Entry 6NQ6 (X-ray diffraction, 1.50 A resolution); this record covers chains A and B of the 4 polymer chains in the assembly.

Chain A:
Name: N(4)-(Beta-N-acetylglucosaminyl)-L-asparaginase
From: Elizabethkingia meningoseptica
Notes: EC 3.5.1.26
Reference sequence: A0A376EJJ1 (A0A376EJJ1_ELIME); residues 1-138 here correspond to UniProt positions 37-174 (UniProt number = residue number + 36)
Chain sequence (138 residues; each row starts with the number of its first residue):
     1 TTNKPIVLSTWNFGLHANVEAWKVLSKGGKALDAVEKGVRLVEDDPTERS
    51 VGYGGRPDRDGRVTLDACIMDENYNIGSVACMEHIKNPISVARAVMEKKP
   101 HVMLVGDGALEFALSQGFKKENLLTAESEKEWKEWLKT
Not modelled in the structure: 1, 99-101
Construct notes: engineered mutation Lys99 (Thr135 in A0A376EJJ1)
Reported in the primary citation:
  - mutagenesis - T99K (75% of WT): decreased catalytic activity
  - mutagenesis - T99K: decreased binding to natural substrate
  - disease-associated variants - T99K: decreased catalytic activity
  - conformationally variable residues (order/disorder transition, side-chain flip): Lys98 to His101, Thr138

Chain B:
Name: N(4)-(Beta-N-acetylglucosaminyl)-L-asparaginase
From: Elizabethkingia meningoseptica
Notes: EC 3.5.1.26
Reference sequence: A0A376EJJ1 (A0A376EJJ1_ELIME); residues 152-295 here correspond to UniProt positions 188-331 (UniProt number = residue number + 36)
Chain sequence (144 residues; each row starts with the number of its first residue):
   152 TIGMIALDAQGNLSGACTTSGMAYKMHGRVGDSPIIGAGLFVDNEIGAAT
   202 ATGHGEEVIRTVGTHLVVELMNQGRTPQQACKEAVERIVKIVNRRGKNLK
   252 DIQVGFIALNKKGEYGAYCIQDGFNFAVHDQKGNRLETPGFALK
Reported in the primary citation:
  - conformationally variable residues (order/disorder transition): Arg180, Glu207, Pro290
  - catalytic residues: Thr152, Thr203, Gly204

Interface between chain A and chain B:
Residue-residue contacts (152):
  Thr2(A) with Lys263(B)
  Asn3(A) with Leu158(B); Lys263(B), hydrogen bond (backbone-backbone); Gly264(B); Asp281(B), hydrogen bond
  Lys4(A) with Leu158(B); Asp159(B); Ala160(B), hydrogen bond (side chain-backbone); Gly162(B); Gln282(B), hydrogen bond (backbone-side chain)
  Pro5(A) with Leu158(B); Asp281(B)
  Ile6(A) with Ala157(B); Leu158(B), hydrogen bond (backbone-backbone); Leu260(B), hydrophobic; Gly264(B); Tyr266(B), hydrophobic; His280(B)
  Val7(A) with Met155(B), hydrophobic; Ile156(B); Ala278(B); Val279(B); His280(B), hydrogen bond (backbone-backbone)
  Leu8(A) with Met155(B); Ile156(B), hydrogen bond (backbone-backbone); Ile258(B), hydrophobic; Leu260(B), hydrophobic; Tyr266(B), hydrophobic; Phe277(B), hydrophobic; Ala278(B); Val279(B), hydrophobic
  Ser9(A) with Gly154(B); Met155(B); Ile258(B); Phe277(B); Ala278(B), hydrogen bond (backbone-backbone)
  Thr10(A) with Thr152(B); Ile153(B); Gly154(B), hydrogen bond (backbone-backbone)
  Trp11(A) with Thr152(B); Thr203(B), hydrogen bond; Gly274(B); Phe275(B), hydrophobic; Asn276(B), hydrogen bond (backbone-backbone); Phe277(B); Leu287(B)
  Asn12(A) with Asn276(B), hydrogen bond (backbone-side chain); Leu287(B)
  Phe13(A) with Thr152(B); Ile153(B), hydrophobic
  Gly14(A) with Ala278(B)
  Leu15(A) with Ala278(B); Asn285(B), hydrogen bond (backbone-side chain); Arg286(B); Leu287(B)
  Ala17(A) with Ile153(B), hydrophobic; Met155(B), hydrophobic
  Asn18(A) with Met155(B); Ala278(B), hydrogen bond (side chain-backbone); Val279(B); His280(B); Asn285(B), hydrogen bond
  Val19(A) with Asn285(B)
  Ala21(A) with Met155(B), hydrophobic
  Trp22(A) with His280(B); Asp281(B); Gln282(B)
  Leu25(A) with Asp159(B)
  Gly29(A) with Asp159(B)
  Lys30(A) with Asp159(B)
  Ala31(A) with Ala157(B); Asp159(B), hydrogen bond (backbone-side chain); Asn163(B); Ser165(B)
  Leu32(A) with Ser165(B), hydrogen bond (backbone-side chain)
  Val35(A) with Met155(B), hydrophobic; Ala157(B), hydrophobic; Ser165(B); Gly166(B); Ala167(B), hydrophobic
  Gly38(A) with Met155(B)
  Val39(A) with Ile153(B), hydrophobic; Met155(B), hydrophobic; Thr169(B)
  Val42(A) with Ile153(B), hydrophobic
  Glu43(A) with Thr169(B), hydrogen bond
  Arg49(A) with Ser171(B)
  Ser50(A) with Thr152(B), hydrogen bond (side chain-backbone); Thr170(B), hydrogen bond (backbone-side chain); Ser171(B), hydrogen bond (backbone-backbone)
  Val51(A) with Thr152(B); Ile153(B); Thr169(B); Ser171(B), hydrogen bond (backbone-side chain)
  Gly55(A) with Ser171(B)
  Arg56(A) with Ser171(B); Ala174(B); Tyr175(B)
  Pro57(A) with Ala174(B); Tyr175(B), hydrogen bond (backbone-backbone)
  Asp58(A) with Tyr175(B); Lys176(B); His178(B), salt bridge
  Arg59(A) with Tyr175(B); Lys176(B), hydrogen bond (backbone-backbone); Met177(B)
  Asp60(A) with His178(B)
  Arg62(A) with His178(B), hydrogen bond
  Thr64(A) with Ser171(B); Lys176(B), hydrogen bond (backbone-side chain)
  Leu65(A) with Thr170(B); Ser171(B)
  Asp66(A) with Thr169(B); Thr170(B), hydrogen bond (backbone-backbone); Gly182(B); Pro185(B)
  Ala67(A) with Cys168(B); Thr169(B); Pro185(B)
  Cys68(A) with Ala167(B); Cys168(B), hydrogen bond (backbone-backbone); Ser184(B), hydrogen bond (side chain-backbone); Pro185(B); Ile187(B), hydrophobic; Leu191(B)
  Ile69(A) with Gly166(B)
  Met70(A) with Ser165(B); Gly166(B), hydrogen bond (backbone-backbone); Phe192(B), hydrophobic; Val193(B)
  Asp71(A) with Leu164(B); Ser165(B); Val193(B)
  Glu72(A) with Asn163(B); Leu164(B), hydrogen bond (backbone-backbone); Ser165(B); Asn195(B), hydrogen bond (backbone-side chain)
  Tyr74(A) with Asp194(B), hydrogen bond; Asn195(B); Glu196(B)
  Ile76(A) with Ile187(B), hydrophobic
  Ser78(A) with Pro185(B), hydrogen bond (side chain-backbone)
  Val79(A) with Pro185(B)
  Ala80(A) with Val181(B), hydrophobic
  Cys81(A) with Gly179(B)
  Pro88(A) with Thr169(B)
  Ile89(A) with Ala167(B), hydrophobic; Cys168(B)
  Glu131(A) with Tyr175(B)
  Trp132(A) with Tyr175(B), hydrophobic
  Glu134(A) with Tyr175(B)
  Trp135(A) with Tyr175(B), hydrophobic
Also at the interface, not in a pair above, chain A (64 interface residues in all): Gly28, Ala34, Gly52, Met103
Also at the interface, not in a pair above, chain B (63 interface residues in all): Gln161, Gly172, Arg180, Ile186, Thr201, Ala202, Ala259, Lys262, Gly267

In short:
The interface between chain A and chain B involves 64 residues on one side and 63 on the other; the contacts
include 34 hydrogen bonds and 1 salt bridge. Among the polar pairs are Asp58(A)-His178(B), Asn3(A)-Asp281(B)
and Lys4(A)-Ala160(B). From the paper: catalytic residues Thr152(B), Thr203(B) and Gly204(B); T99K of chain A
reduces catalytic activity.
Chain A is N(4)-(Beta-N-acetylglucosaminyl)-L-asparaginase and chain B is
N(4)-(Beta-N-acetylglucosaminyl)-L-asparaginase, both from Elizabethkingia meningoseptica; the structure,
Structure & function of a new Aspartylglucosaminuria variant, was determined by X-ray diffraction.
